PDB entry 4JTZ | X-ray diffraction, 2.80 A resolution | chain A

# Chain A
Protein: Genome polyprotein
Source organism: Hepatitis C virus
Notes: EC 3.4.22.-, 3.4.21.98, 3.6.1.15, 3.6.4.13, 2.7.7.48; fragment: rna-directed rna polymerase
Reference sequence: O92972 (POLG_HCVJ4); residues 1-570 here correspond to UniProt positions 2420-2989 (UniProt number = residue number + 2419)
Chain sequence (576 residues; each row starts with the number of its first residue):
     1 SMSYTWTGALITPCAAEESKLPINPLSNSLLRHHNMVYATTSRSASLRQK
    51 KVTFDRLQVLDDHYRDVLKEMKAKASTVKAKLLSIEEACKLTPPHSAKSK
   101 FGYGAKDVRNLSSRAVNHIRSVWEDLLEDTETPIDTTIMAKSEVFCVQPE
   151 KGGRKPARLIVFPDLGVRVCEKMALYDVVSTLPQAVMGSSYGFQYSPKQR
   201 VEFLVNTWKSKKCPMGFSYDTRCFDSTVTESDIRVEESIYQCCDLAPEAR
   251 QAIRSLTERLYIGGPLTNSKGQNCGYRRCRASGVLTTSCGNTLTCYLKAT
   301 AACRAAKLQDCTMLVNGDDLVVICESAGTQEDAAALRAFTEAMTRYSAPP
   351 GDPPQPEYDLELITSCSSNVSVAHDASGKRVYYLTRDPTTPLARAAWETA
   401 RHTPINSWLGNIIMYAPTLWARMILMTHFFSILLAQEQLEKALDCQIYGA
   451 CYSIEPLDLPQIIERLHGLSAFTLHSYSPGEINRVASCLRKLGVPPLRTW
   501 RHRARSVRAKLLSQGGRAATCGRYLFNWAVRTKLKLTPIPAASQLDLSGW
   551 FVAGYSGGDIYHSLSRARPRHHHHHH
Not modelled in the structure: 150-152, 564-576
Differences from the reference sequence: expression tag (571-576)
UniProt features mapped onto this chain:
  - binding site (Mg(2+)): D220, D318, D319
  - modified residue (Phosphoserine): S29, S42
Disulfide bonds: C303-C311
Ion coordination: Mg2+ site 1: Q194, F551; Mg2+ site 2: D220, T221
Ligand contacts: 1NW (3-{[4-oxo-1-(2,4,6-trifluorobenzyl)-1,4-dihydroquinazolin-6-yl]oxy}-N-(pyridin-3-yl)-2-(trifluoromethyl)benzamide): L419, R422, M423, L474, H475, S476, Y477, I482, V485, A486, L489, R490, V494, P496, L497, W528

# In short
Chain A binds compound 1NW. Q194 and F551 form the Mg2+ site 1. D220 and T221 coordinate Mg2+ site 2. UniProt
lists 3 Mg2+-binding residues.
Chain A is Genome polyprotein (Hepatitis C virus); the structure, Crystal structure of hcv ns5b polymerase in
complex with compound 4, was determined by X-ray diffraction, deposited together with 4JTW, 4JTY, 4JU1 and
4JU2.
